PDB entry 5FGD | X-ray diffraction, 2.80 A resolution | chains C and D of the 28 polymer chains in the assembly

[Chain C]
Name: Proteasome subunit alpha type-4
Source organism: Saccharomyces cerevisiae (strain ATCC 204508 / S288c)
Notes: EC 3.4.25.1
Reference sequence: P40303 (PSA4_YEAST); residues -1 to 252 here correspond to UniProt positions 1-254 (UniProt number = residue number + 2)
Chain sequence (254 residues; row label = number of the first residue in the row; numbers below 1 keep their minus sign (Met-1 is residue -1)):
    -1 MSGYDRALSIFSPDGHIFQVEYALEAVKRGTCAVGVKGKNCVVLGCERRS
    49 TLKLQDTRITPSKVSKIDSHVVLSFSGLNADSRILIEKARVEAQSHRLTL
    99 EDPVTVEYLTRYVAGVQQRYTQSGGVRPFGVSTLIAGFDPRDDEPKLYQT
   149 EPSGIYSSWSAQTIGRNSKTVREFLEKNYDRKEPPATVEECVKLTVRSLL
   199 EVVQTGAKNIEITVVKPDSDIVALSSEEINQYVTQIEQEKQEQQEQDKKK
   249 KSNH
Unresolved in the structure: -1 to 0, 241-252
UniProt features mapped onto this chain:
  - modified residue: Thr58 (Phosphothreonine)

[Chain D]
Name: Proteasome subunit alpha type-5
Source organism: Saccharomyces cerevisiae (strain ATCC 204508 / S288c)
Notes: EC 3.4.25.1
Reference sequence: P32379 (PSA5_YEAST); residues -7 to 252 here correspond to UniProt positions 1-260 (UniProt number = residue number + 8)
Chain sequence (260 residues; row label = number of the first residue in the row; numbers below 1 keep their minus sign (Met-7 is residue -7)):
    -7 MFLTRSEYDRGVSTFSPEGRLFQVEYSLEAIKLGSTAIGIATKEGVVLGV
    43 EKRATSPLLESDSIEKIVEIDRHIGCAMSGLTADARSMIEHARTAAVTHN
    93 LYYDEDINVESLTQSVCDLALRFGEGASGEERLMSRPFGVALLIAGHDAD
   143 DGYQLFHAEPSGTFYRYNAKAIGSGSEGAQAELLNEWHSSLTLKEAELLV
   193 LKILKQVMEEKLDENNAQLSCITKQDGFKIYDNEKTAELIKELKEKEAAE
   243 SPEEADVEMS
Unresolved in the structure: -7 to 0, 118-124, 243-252

[Chain C / chain D interface]
Residue-residue contacts (61):
  Asp3(C) - Glu117(D)
  Ala5(C) - Val4(D)  hydrophobic
  Ala5(C) - Glu117(D)
  Ala5(C) - Ser127(D)
  Ser7(C) - Ser127(D)
  Ser7(C) - Arg128(D)
  Ile8(C) - Gln15(D)
  Phe9(C) - Gln15(D)
  Phe9(C) - Tyr18(D)  hydrophobic
  Phe9(C) - Ser19(D)
  Phe9(C) - Leu73(D)  hydrophobic
  Phe9(C) - Arg128(D)
  Phe9(C) - Pro129(D)
  Phe9(C) - Gly131(D)
  Ser10(C) - Tyr18(D)
  Pro11(C) - Tyr18(D)  hydrophobic
  Pro11(C) - Glu21(D)
  Asp12(C) - Glu21(D)
  Gly13(C) - Tyr18(D)
  Gly13(C) - Glu21(D)
  Gly13(C) - Ala22(D)
  His14(C) - Leu25(D)
  Ile15(C) - Leu73(D)  hydrophobic
  Ile15(C) - Arg128(D)
  Lys35(C) - Glu52(D)  salt bridge
  Gln116(C) - Ala75(D)
  Gln116(C) - Asp76(D)
  Thr119(C) - Arg128(D)  hydrogen bond (backbone-side chain)
  Gln120(C) - Met126(D)
  Gln120(C) - Ser127(D)  hydrogen bond (backbone-backbone)
  Gln120(C) - Arg128(D)
  Gln120(C) - Pro129(D)
  Gln120(C) - Phe130(D)
  Ser121(C) - Ser127(D)
  Gly122(C) - Ser127(D)
  Ser151(C) - Ala75(D)
  Gly152(C) - Ala75(D)
  Ile153(C) - Thr74(D)
  Ile153(C) - Ala75(D)
  Ser155(C) - Leu51(D)
  Ser155(C) - Ser55(D)
  Ser156(C) - Leu51(D)
  Ser156(C) - Glu52(D)  hydrogen bond (backbone-backbone)
  Ser156(C) - Ser55(D)  hydrogen bond (backbone-side chain)
  Trp157(C) - Thr47(D)
  Trp157(C) - Ser48(D)
  Trp157(C) - Leu50(D)
  Trp157(C) - Leu51(D)
  Trp157(C) - Glu52(D)
  Ser158(C) - Leu50(D)  hydrogen bond (backbone-backbone)
  Ser158(C) - Glu52(D)  hydrogen bond
  Ala159(C) - Leu50(D)
  Leu173(C) - Leu50(D)  hydrophobic
  Glu174(C) - Ser48(D)  hydrogen bond
  Glu174(C) - Pro49(D)
  Glu174(C) - Leu50(D)
  Tyr177(C) - Leu50(D)  hydrophobic
  Arg179(C) - Pro49(D)  hydrogen bond (side chain-backbone)
  Arg179(C) - Leu50(D)
  Arg179(C) - Leu51(D)  hydrogen bond (side chain-backbone)
  Arg179(C) - Glu52(D)
Also at the interface, not in a pair above, chain C (32 interface residues in all): Arg4, Tyr154, Arg170
Also at the interface, not in a pair above, chain D (29 interface residues in all): Asp1, Ser53, Glu57, Ser79

[In short]
32 residues of chain C and 29 residues of chain D are in contact, with 9 hydrogen bonds and 1 salt bridge.
Among the polar pairs are Lys35(C)-Glu52(D), Thr119(C)-Arg128(D) and Ser156(C)-Ser55(D).
Chain C is Proteasome subunit alpha type-4 and chain D is Proteasome subunit alpha type-5, both from
Saccharomyces cerevisiae (strain ATCC 204508 / S288c); the structure, Yeast 20S proteasome beta5-H(-2)L-T1A
double mutant in complex with Carfilzomib, was determined by X-ray diffraction, deposited together with 5CZ4,
5CZ5, 5CZ6, 5CZ7, 5CZ8, 5CZ9 and 16 further entries.
